PDB entry 1KEG | X-ray diffraction, 2.40 A resolution | chains A and L of the 3 polymer chains in the assembly

Chain A:
Molecule: 4-nt DNA strand
Sequence (4 nucleotides; row label = number of the first residue in the row):
     1 TXTT
Modified residues: 64T (5-hydroxy-thymidine-5'-monophosphate) at position 2

Chain L:
Name: Anti-(6-4) photoproduct antibody 64M-2 Fab (light chain)
Source organism: Mus musculus
Notes: antibody fragment or engineered binder
Chain sequence (216 residues; each row starts with the number of its first residue; note: 1 number in that range is skipped by the numbering (no residue carries it; nothing is unmodelled there); a row labelled like 27A-27E holds insertion residues (27A, then the next letters in order)):
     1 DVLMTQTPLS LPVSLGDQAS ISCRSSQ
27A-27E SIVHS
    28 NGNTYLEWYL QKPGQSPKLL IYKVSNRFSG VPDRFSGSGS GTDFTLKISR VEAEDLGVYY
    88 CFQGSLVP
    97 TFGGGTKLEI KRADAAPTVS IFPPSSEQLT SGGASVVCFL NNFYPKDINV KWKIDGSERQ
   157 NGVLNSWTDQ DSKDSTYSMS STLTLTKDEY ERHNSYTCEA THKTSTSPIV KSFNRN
Cystine bridges: Cys23-Cys88, Cys134-Cys194
Metal / ion sites: Ni2+: Asp1, His189

How chain A and chain L interact:
Residue-residue contacts - 13 pairs, chain A then chain L:
  DT1(A) with Asn28(L), hydrogen bond to the phosphate; Asn30(L), hydrogen bond to the base; Tyr32(L), hydrogen bond to the base; Lys50(L), hydrogen bond to the base
  64T_2(A) with His27D(L), salt bridge to the phosphate; Asn28(L), sugar contact; Tyr32(L), sugar contact; Gly91(L), phosphate contact; Ser92(L), phosphate contact
  DT3(A) with Gly91(L), sugar contact; Ser92(L), phosphate contact; Leu93(L), hydrogen bond to the phosphate
  DT4(A) with Leu93(L), phosphate contact
Interface residues without a listed pair, chain L (9 interface residues in all): Pro95

Summary:
The interface between chain A and chain L involves 4 residues on one side and 9 on the other; the contacts
include 5 hydrogen bonds and 1 salt bridge. Among the polar pairs are DT1(A)-Asn30(L), DT1(A)-Tyr32(L) and
DT1(A)-Lys50(L). Asp1(L) and His189(L) coordinate Ni2+.
Chain A is a 4-nt DNA strand and chain L is Anti-(6-4) photoproduct antibody 64M-2 Fab (light chain) (Mus
musculus); the structure, Antibody 64M-2 Fab complexed with dTT(6-4)TT, was determined by X-ray diffraction.
